6F0P - chain A; structure by X-ray diffraction, 1.34 A resolution.

Chain A:
Molecule: Neurotoxin type A
Organism: Clostridium botulinum
Notes: fragment: Hc domain
UniProt: Q3LRX8 (Q3LRX8_CLOBO); residues 877-1302 here correspond to UniProt positions 871-1296 (UniProt number = residue number - 6)
Chain sequence (433 residues; row label = number of the first residue in the row):
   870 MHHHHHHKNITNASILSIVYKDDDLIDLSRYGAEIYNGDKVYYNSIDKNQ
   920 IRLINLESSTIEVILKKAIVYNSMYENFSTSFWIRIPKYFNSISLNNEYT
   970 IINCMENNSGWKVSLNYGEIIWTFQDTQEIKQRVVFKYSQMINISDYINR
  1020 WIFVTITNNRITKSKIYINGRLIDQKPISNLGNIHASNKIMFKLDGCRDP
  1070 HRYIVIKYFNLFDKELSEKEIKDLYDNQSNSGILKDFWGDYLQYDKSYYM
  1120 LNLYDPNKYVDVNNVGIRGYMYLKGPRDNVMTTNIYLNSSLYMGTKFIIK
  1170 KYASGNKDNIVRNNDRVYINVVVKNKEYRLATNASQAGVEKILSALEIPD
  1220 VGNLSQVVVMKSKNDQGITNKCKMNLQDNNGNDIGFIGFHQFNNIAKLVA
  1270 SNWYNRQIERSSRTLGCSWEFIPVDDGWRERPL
Disordered / not traced: 870-878, 890-893, 1301-1302
Disulfide bonds: Cys1241-Cys1286
Differences from the reference sequence: initiating methionine (870); expression tag (871-876)
Bound ions: Ni2+: His1259 (together with bis-tris buffer)

Overview:
Chain A is Neurotoxin type A (Clostridium botulinum); the structure, Botulinum neurotoxin A4 Hc domain, was
determined by X-ray diffraction, deposited together with 6F0O.
